PDB entry 7K9J | electron microscopy, 3.00 A resolution | chains A and H of the 9 polymer chains in the assembly

[Chain A]
Name: Spike glycoprotein
From: Severe acute respiratory syndrome coronavirus 2
UniProt: P0DTC2 (SPIKE_SARS2); residue numbers follow UniProt; this construct covers 1-676, 680-1213
Chain sequence (1256 residues; row label = number of the first residue in the row; note: 3 numbers in that range are skipped by the numbering (no residue carries them; nothing is unmodelled there)):
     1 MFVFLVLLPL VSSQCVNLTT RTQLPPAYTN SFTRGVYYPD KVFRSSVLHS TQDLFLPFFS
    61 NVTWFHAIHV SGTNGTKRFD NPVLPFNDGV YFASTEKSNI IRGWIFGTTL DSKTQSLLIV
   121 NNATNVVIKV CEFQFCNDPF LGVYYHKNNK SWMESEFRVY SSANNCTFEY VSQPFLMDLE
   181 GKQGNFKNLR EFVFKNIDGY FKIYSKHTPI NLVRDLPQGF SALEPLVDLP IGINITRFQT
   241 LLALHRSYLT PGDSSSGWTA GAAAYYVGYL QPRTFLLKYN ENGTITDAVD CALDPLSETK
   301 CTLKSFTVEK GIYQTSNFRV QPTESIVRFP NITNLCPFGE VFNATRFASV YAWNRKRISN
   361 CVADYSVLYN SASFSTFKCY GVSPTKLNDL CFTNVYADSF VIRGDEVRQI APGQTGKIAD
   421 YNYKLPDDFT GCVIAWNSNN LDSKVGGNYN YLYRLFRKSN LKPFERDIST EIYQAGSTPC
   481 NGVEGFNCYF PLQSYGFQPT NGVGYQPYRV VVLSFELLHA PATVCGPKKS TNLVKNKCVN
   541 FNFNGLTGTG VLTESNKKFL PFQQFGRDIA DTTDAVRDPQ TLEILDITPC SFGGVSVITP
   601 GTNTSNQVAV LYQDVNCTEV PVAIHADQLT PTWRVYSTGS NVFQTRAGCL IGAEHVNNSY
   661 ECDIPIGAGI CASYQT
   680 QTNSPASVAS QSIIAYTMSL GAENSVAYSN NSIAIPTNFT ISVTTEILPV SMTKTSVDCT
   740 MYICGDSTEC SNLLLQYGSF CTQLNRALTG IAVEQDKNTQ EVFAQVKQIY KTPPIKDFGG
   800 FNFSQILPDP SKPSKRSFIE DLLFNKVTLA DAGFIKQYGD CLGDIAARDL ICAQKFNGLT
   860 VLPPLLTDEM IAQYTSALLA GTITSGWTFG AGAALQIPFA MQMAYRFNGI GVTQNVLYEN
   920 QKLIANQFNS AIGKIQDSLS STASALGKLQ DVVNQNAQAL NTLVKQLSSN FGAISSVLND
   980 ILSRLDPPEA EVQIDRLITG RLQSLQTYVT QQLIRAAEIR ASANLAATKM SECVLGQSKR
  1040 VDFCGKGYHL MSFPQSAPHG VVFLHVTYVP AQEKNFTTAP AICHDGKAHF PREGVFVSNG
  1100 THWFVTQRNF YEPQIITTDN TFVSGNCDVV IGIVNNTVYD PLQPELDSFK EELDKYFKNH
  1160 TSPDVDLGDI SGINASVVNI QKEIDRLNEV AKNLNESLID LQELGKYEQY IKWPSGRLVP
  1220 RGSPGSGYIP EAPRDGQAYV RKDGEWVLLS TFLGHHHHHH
Unresolved in the structure: 1-26, 70-79, 144-164, 173-185, 246-262, 469-488, 621-640, 680-688, 828-853, 1148-1259
Differences from the reference sequence: engineered mutation A685 (Arg in P0DTC2), P986 (Lys in P0DTC2), P987 (Val in P0DTC2); expression tag (1214-1259)
Disulfide bonds: C131-C166, C291-C301, C336-C361, C379-C432, C391-C525, C538-C590, C617-C649, C662-C671, C738-C760, C743-C749, C1032-C1043, C1082-C1126
Glycans and other covalent adducts: N-acetylglucosamine (NAG) linked to N61, N165, N234, N282, N331, N616, N657, N709, N717, N801, N1074, N1098, N1134; glycan linked to N343, N603
Curated features (UniProtKB/Swiss-Prot):
  - region: N280 to C301 (Putative superantigen), R403 to D405 (Integrin-binding motif), N448 to F456 (Immunodominant HLA epitope recognized by the CD8+), S816 to Y837 (Fusion peptide 1), K835 to F855 (Fusion peptide 2), D1163 to E1202 (Heptad repeat 2)
  - site: R815, S816 (Cleavage)
  - glycosylation: N17 (N-linked (GlcNAc...) (complex) asparagine), N61 (N-linked (GlcNAc...) (hybrid) asparagine), N74 (N-linked (GlcNAc...) (complex) asparagine), N122 (N-linked (GlcNAc...) (hybrid) asparagine), N149 (N-linked (GlcNAc...) (complex) asparagine), N165 (N-linked (GlcNAc...) (complex) asparagine), N234 (N-linked (GlcNAc...) (high mannose) asparagine), N282 (N-linked (GlcNAc...) (complex) asparagine), T323 (O-linked (GalNAc) threonine), S325 (O-linked (HexNAc...) serine), N331 (N-linked (GlcNAc...) (complex) asparagine), N343 (N-linked (GlcNAc...) (complex) asparagine), N603 (N-linked (GlcNAc...) (hybrid) asparagine), N616 (N-linked (GlcNAc...) (complex) asparagine), N657 (N-linked (GlcNAc...) (complex) asparagine), T676 (O-linked (GlcNAc...) threonine), N709 (N-linked (GlcNAc...) (high mannose) asparagine), N717 (N-linked (GlcNAc...) (hybrid) asparagine), N801 (N-linked (GlcNAc...) (hybrid) asparagine), N1074 (N-linked (GlcNAc...) (hybrid) asparagine) and 5 more in UniProt
  - natural variant: L5 (L5F: In strain: Iota/B.1.526), S13 (S13I: In strain: Epsilon/B.1.427/B.1.429), L18 (L18F: In strain: Beta/B.1.351, Gamma/P.1 and 1 more), T19 (T19I: In strain: Omicron/BQ.1.1, Omicron/XBB.1.5 and 1 more; T19R: In strain: Delta/B.1.617.2, Omicron/BA.2 and 4 more), T20 (T20N: In strain: Gamma/P.1), L24 to A27 (sequence variant, change not given here; In strain: Omicron/BA.2, Omicron/BA.2.12.1 and 6 more), P26 (P26S: In strain: Gamma/P.1), Q52 (Q52H: In strain: Omicron/EG.5.1), A67 (A67V: In strain: Eta/B.1.525, Omicron/BA.1), H69 to V70 (deletion: In strain: Alpha/B.1.1.7, Eta/B.1.525 and 5 more), G75 (G75V: In strain: Lambda/C.37), T76 (T76I: In strain: Lambda/C.37), 79 further natural variant entries in UniProt
  - mutagenesis: H69 to V70 (Increased incorporation of cleaved spike into virions), N121 (N121Q: Partial loss of biliverdin affinity), R190 (R190K: Partial loss of biliverdin affinity), N234 (N234Q: Increased resistance to neutralizing antibodies), N331 (N331Q: Reduced viral infectivity), N343 (N343Q: Reduced viral infectivity), L452 (L452R: Increased resistance to neutralizing antibodies. Decreases HLA binding to NF9 epitope. Increased binding affinity to human ACE2), Y453 (Y453F: Decreased HLA binding to NF9 epitope. Increased binding affinity to human ACE2), A475 (A475V: Increased resistance to neutralizing antibodies), V483 (V483A: Increased resistance to neutralizing antibodies), E484 (E484D: Increased replication in human TMEM106B overexpressing cells), F490 (F490L: Increased resistance to neutralizing antibodies and human covalescent sera neutralization), 6 further mutagenesis entries in UniProt

[Chain H]
Name: 2H04 heavy chain
From: Mus musculus
Chain sequence (121 residues; row label = number of the first residue in the row):
     1 EVQLQQSGAE LVKPGASVKM SCKASGYTFT SYWITWVKQR PGQGLEWIGD IYPGSGSTKY
    61 NEKFRSEATL TVDTSSTTAY MQLSSLTSED SAVYYCARWD FYGSRTFDYW GQGTTLTVSS
   121 A
Disulfide bonds: C22-C96
Reported in the primary citation:
  - binding site for alpha-L-fucopyranose: Y60 to E62

[Interface between chain A and chain H]
Residue-residue contacts (27):
  T345(A) - W99(H)
  T345(A) - F101(H)
  T345(A) - R105(H)
  R346(A) - F101(H)  hydrogen bond (side chain-backbone)
  R346(A) - Y102(H)
  R346(A) - G103(H)
  R346(A) - R105(H)
  N440(A) - W33(H)
  N440(A) - Y52(H)
  N440(A) - G56(H)  hydrogen bond (side chain-backbone)
  N440(A) - S57(H)  hydrogen bond (backbone-side chain)
  L441(A) - W33(H)  hydrophobic
  L441(A) - S57(H)
  L441(A) - K59(H)
  L441(A) - F101(H)
  L441(A) - Y102(H)  hydrogen bond (backbone-side chain)
  D442(A) - F101(H)
  D442(A) - Y102(H)
  S443(A) - Y52(H)  hydrogen bond (backbone-side chain)
  S443(A) - Y102(H)  hydrogen bond (backbone-side chain)
  K444(A) - S31(H)
  K444(A) - Y52(H)
  K444(A) - Y102(H)
  V445(A) - T30(H)
  V445(A) - Y52(H)
  N448(A) - Y102(H)
  N450(A) - Y102(H)
Other interface residues (no listed pair), chain A (12 interface residues in all): P499, R509
Other interface residues (no listed pair), chain H (14 interface residues in all): G54, S55

[Summary]
12 residues of chain A face 14 of chain H across their interface; the contacts include 6 hydrogen bonds. Polar
pairs include R346(A)-F101(H), N440(A)-G56(H) and N440(A)-S57(H). Covalently linked N-acetylglucosamine: at
N61(A), N165(A), N234(A), N282(A), N331(A) and N616(A) and 7 more. The paper reports a binding site for
alpha-L-fucopyranose at Y60(H).
Here chain A is Spike glycoprotein (Severe acute respiratory syndrome coronavirus 2) and chain H is 2H04 heavy
chain (Mus musculus). Entry 7K9J (SARS-CoV-2 Spike in complex with neutralizing Fab 2H04 (three down
conformation)) was determined by electron microscopy (same publication as 7K9H, 7K9I and 7K9K).
